PDB entry 4IXG | X-ray diffraction, 1.70 A resolution | chain X

[Chain X]
Name: Dihydrofolate reductase
Organism: Pneumocystis carinii
Notes: EC 1.5.1.3
Reference sequence: P16184 (DYR_PNECA); residue numbers follow UniProt; this construct covers 1-206
Amino-acid sequence (206 residues; each row starts with the number of its first residue):
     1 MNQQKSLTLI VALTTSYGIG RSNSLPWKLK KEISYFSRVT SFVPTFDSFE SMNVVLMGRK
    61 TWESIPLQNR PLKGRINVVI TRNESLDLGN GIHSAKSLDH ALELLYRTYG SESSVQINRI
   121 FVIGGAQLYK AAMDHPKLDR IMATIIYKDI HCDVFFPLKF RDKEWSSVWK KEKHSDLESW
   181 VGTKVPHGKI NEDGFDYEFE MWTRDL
Sequence notes: engineered mutation Ser37 (Lys in P16184), Asn69 (Phe in P16184)
Ligand contacts:
  - IXG (N~6~-methyl-N~6~-phenylpyrido[2,3-d]pyrimidine-2,4,6-triamine): Ile10, Val11, Ala12, Leu25, Glu32, Ile33, Phe36, Thr61, Ile65, Pro66, Leu72, Ile123, Tyr129, Thr144
  - NADPH (NDP; NADPH dihydro-nicotinamide-adenine-dinucleotide phosphate): Val11, Ala12, Ile19, Gly20, Arg21, Asn23, Ser24, Leu25, Trp27, Gly58, Arg59, Lys60, Thr61, Ser64, Ile80, Thr81, Arg82, Asn83, Lys96, Ser97, Ile123, Gly124, Gly125, Ala126, Gln127, Leu128, Tyr129, Ala131, Val154
Swiss-Prot annotation at these positions:
  - binding site (NADP(+)): Ala12, Gly18 to Ser24, Arg59 to Thr61, Thr81 to Asn83, Gly124 to Ala131
  - binding site (substrate): Arg75

[In short]
Chain X binds NADPH and compound IXG. UniProt lists 22 NADP+-binding residues and substrate-binding residue
Arg75.
Chain X is Dihydrofolate reductase (Pneumocystis carinii); the structure, pcDHFR-268-K37S-N69F variant, was
determined by X-ray diffraction (same publication as 4IXE and 4IXF).
